Entry 3DVA (X-ray diffraction, 2.35 A resolution); this record covers chains A and C of the 5 polymer chains in the assembly.

== Chain A (and C) ==
Protein: Pyruvate dehydrogenase E1 component subunit alpha
Organism: Bacillus stearothermophilus
Notes: EC 1.2.4.1; chain C of this document is another copy of the same molecule, construct and numbering; everything in this record applies to it too
UniProtKB: P21873 (ODPA_BACST); residues 0-368 here correspond to UniProt positions 1-369 (UniProt number = residue number + 1)
Chain sequence (369 residues; numbered 0 to 368; the number before each row is that of its first residue; numbering starts at 0):
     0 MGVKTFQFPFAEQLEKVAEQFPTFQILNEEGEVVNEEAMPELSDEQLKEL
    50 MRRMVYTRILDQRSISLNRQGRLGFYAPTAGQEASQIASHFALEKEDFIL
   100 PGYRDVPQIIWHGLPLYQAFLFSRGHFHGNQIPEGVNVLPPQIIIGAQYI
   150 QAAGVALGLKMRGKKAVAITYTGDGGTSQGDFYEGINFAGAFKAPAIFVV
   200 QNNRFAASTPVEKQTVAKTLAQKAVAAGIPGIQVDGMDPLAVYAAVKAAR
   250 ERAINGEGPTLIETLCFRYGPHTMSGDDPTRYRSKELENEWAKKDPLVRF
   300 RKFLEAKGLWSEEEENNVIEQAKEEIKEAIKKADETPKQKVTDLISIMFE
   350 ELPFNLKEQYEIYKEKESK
Not modelled in the structure: 0-3
Construct notes: engineered mutation A206 (Ile207 in P21873)
Ion coordination: Mg2+: D173, N202, F204 (together with 3-deaza-thdp)
Residues lining bound ligands: 3-deaza-thdp (TPW; 2-{4-[(4-amino-2-methylpyrimidin-5-yl)methyl]-3-methylthiophen-2-yl}ethyl trihydrogen diphosphate): Y102, R103, I142, I143, I144, G172, D173, G174, G175, Q178, N202, F204, A205, A206, R267, H271
What the authors report for this chain:
  - conformationally variable residues (order/disorder transition): F204 to P209, Y268 to W290
  - mutagenesis - I206A: increased catalytic activity on DCPIP
  - mutagenesis - I206A: decreased catalytic activity (PDH activity)
  - mutagenesis - I206A: unchanged binding to E2p
  - catalytic residues: H271 (proposed by the authors, not directly observed)

== Interface between chain A and chain C ==
Pairs across the interface (82; chain A residue first):
  T4(A) with E250(C), hydrogen bond
  F5(A) with F23(C), hydrophobic; E36(C); A37(C), hydrophobic
  Q6(A) with E250(C)
  F7(A) with F23(C), hydrophobic; I231(C), hydrophobic; A244(C), hydrophobic; A247(C), hydrophobic
  F9(A) with P229(C), hydrophobic; I231(C), hydrophobic
  Q12(A) with Q19(C); F20(C); P229(C); G230(C), hydrogen bond (side chain-backbone)
  L13(A) with G227(C)
  K15(A) with Q19(C)
  Q19(A) with E11(C); Q12(C); K15(C)
  F20(A) with Q12(C)
  F23(A) with F5(C), hydrophobic; F7(C), hydrophobic
  E36(A) with F5(C)
  A37(A) with F5(C), hydrophobic
  T176(A) with Y182(C), hydrogen bond (backbone-side chain)
  S177(A) with Y182(C); E183(C); N186(C), hydrogen bond
  Q178(A) with Y182(C); E183(C)
  G179(A) with G179(C); E183(C), hydrogen bond (backbone-side chain)
  Y182(A) with T176(C), hydrogen bond (side chain-backbone); S177(C); Q178(C); Y182(C), hydrophobic; K222(C), hydrogen bond
  E183(A) with S177(C); Q178(C); G179(C), hydrogen bond (side chain-backbone)
  N186(A) with S177(C), hydrogen bond; Q213(C), hydrogen bond (side chain-backbone); T214(C), hydrogen bond; K222(C)
  G189(A) with V215(C)
  A190(A) with K212(C); Q213(C)
  K212(A) with F191(C)
  Q213(A) with N186(C), hydrogen bond (backbone-side chain)
  T214(A) with N186(C), hydrogen bond; A225(C); A226(C)
  V215(A) with G189(C); A226(C); G227(C)
  A216(A) with A225(C); A226(C); G227(C)
  Q221(A) with V224(C), hydrogen bond (side chain-backbone)
  K222(A) with Y182(C), hydrogen bond; A225(C), hydrogen bond (side chain-backbone)
  V224(A) with V16(C), hydrophobic; Q221(C), hydrogen bond (backbone-side chain); V224(C), hydrophobic
  A225(A) with T214(C); K222(C), hydrogen bond (backbone-side chain); A225(C), hydrophobic
  A226(A) with T214(C), hydrogen bond (backbone-side chain); V215(C); A216(C)
  G227(A) with V215(C); A216(C)
  P229(A) with F9(C), hydrophobic; Q12(C)
  G230(A) with Q12(C), hydrogen bond (backbone-side chain)
  I231(A) with F7(C), hydrophobic; F9(C), hydrophobic
  K246(A) with T4(C), hydrogen bond
  A247(A) with F7(C), hydrophobic
  E250(A) with T4(C)
  R251(A) with F9(C)
Also at the interface, not in a pair above, chain A (46 interface residues in all): E11, V16, I228, A243, A244, T259
Also at the interface, not in a pair above, chain C (46 interface residues in all): L13, F181, A190, I228, A243, R251, T259

== Overview ==
The chain A/chain C interface involves 46 residues from each chain; the contacts include 21 hydrogen bonds.
Polar contacts include T4(A)-E250(C), Q12(A)-G230(C) and T176(A)-Y182(C). Chain A binds 3-deaza-thdp. D173(A),
N202(A) and F204(A) coordinate Mg2+. From the paper: the catalytic residue H271(A); I206A of chain A increases
catalytic activity on DCPIP.
Both chains are Pyruvate dehydrogenase E1 component subunit alpha (Bacillus stearothermophilus). Entry 3DVA
(Snapshots of catalysis in the E1 subunit of the pyruvate dehydrogenase multi-enzyme complex) was determined
by X-ray diffraction, deposited together with 3DV0 and 3DUF.
